8CGJ - chains A and L of the 16 polymer chains in the assembly; structure by electron microscopy, 1.79 A resolution.

[Chain A]
Molecule: 16S rRNA
From: Escherichia coli BW25113
Sequence (1540 nucleotides; each row starts with the number of its first residue):
     1 AAAUUGAAGA GUUUGAUCAU GGCUCAGAUU GAACGCUGGC GGCAGGCCUA ACACAUGCAA
    61 GUCGAACGGU AACAGGAAGA AGCUUGCUUC UUUGCUGACG AGUGGCGGAC GGGUGAGUAA
   121 UGUCUGGGAA ACUGCCUGAU GGAGGGGGAU AACUACUGGA AACGGUAGCU AAUACCGCAU
   181 AACGUCGCAA GACCAAAGAG GGGGACCUUC GGGCCUCUUG CCAUCGGAUG UGCCCAGAUG
   241 GGAUUAGCUA GUAGGUGGGG UAACGGCUCA CCUAGGCGAC GAUCCCUAGC UGGUCUGAGA
   301 GGAUGACCAG CCACACUGGA ACUGAGACAC GGUCCAGACU CCUACGGGAG GCAGCAGUGG
   361 GGAAUAUUGC ACAAUGGGCG CAAGCCUGAU GCAGCCAUGC CGCGUGUAUG AAGAAGCCCU
   421 UCGGGUUGUA AAGUACUUUC AGCGGGGAGG AAGGGAGUAA AGUUAAUACC UUUGCUCAUU
   481 GACGUUACCC GCAGAAGAAG CACCGGCUAA CUCCGUGCCA GCAGCCXCGG UAAUACGGAG
   541 GGUGCAAGCG UUAAUCGGAA UUACUGGGCG UAAAGCGCAC GCAGGCGGUU UGUUAAGUCA
   601 GAUGUGAAAU CCCCGGGCUC AACCUGGGAA CUGCAUCUGA UACUGGCAAG CUUGAGUCUC
   661 GUAGAGGGGG GUAGAAUUCC AGGUGUAGCG GUGAAAUGCG UAGAGAUCUG GAGGAAUACC
   721 GGUGGCGAAG GCGGCCCCCU GGACGAAGAC UGACGCUCAG GUGCGAAAGC GUGGGGAGCA
   781 AACAGGAUUA GAUACCCUGG UAGUCCACGC CGUAAACGAU GUCGACUUGG AGGUUGUGCC
   841 CUUGAGGCGU GGCUUCCGGA GCUAACGCGU UAAGUCGACC GCCUGGGGAG UACGGCCGCA
   901 AGGUUAAAAC UCAAAUGAAU UGACGGGGGC CCGCACAAGC GGUGGAGCAU GUGGUUUAAU
   961 UCGAUGXAAC GCGAAGAACC UUACCUGGUC UUGACAUCCA CGGAAGUUUU CAGAGAUGAG
  1021 AAUGUGCCUU CGGGAACCGU GAGACAGGUG CUGCAUGGCU GUCGUCAGCU CGUGUUGUGA
  1081 AAUGUUGGGU UAAGUCCCGC AACGAGCGCA ACCCUUAUCC UUUGUUGCCA GCGGUCCGGC
  1141 CGGGAACUCA AAGGAGACUG CCAGUGAUAA ACUGGAGGAA GGUGGGGAUG ACGUCAAGUC
  1201 AUCAUGGCCC UUACGACCAG GGCUACACAC GUGCUACAAU GGCGCAUACA AAGAGAAGCG
  1261 ACCUCGCGAG AGCAAGCGGA CCUCAUAAAG UGCGUCGUAG UCCGGAUUGG AGUCUGCAAC
  1321 UCGACUCCAU GAAGUCGGAA UCGCUAGUAA UCGUGGAUCA GAAUGCCACG GUGAAUACGU
  1381 UCCCGGGCCU UGUACACACC GCCCGUXACA CCAUGGGAGU GGGUUGCAAA AGAAGUAGGU
  1441 AGCUUAACCU UCGGGAGGGC GCUUACCACU UUGUGAUUCA UGACUGGGGU GAAGUCGUAA
  1501 CAAGGUAACC GUAGGGGAAC CUGCGGUUGG AUCACCUCCU
Disordered / not traced: 1, 203-214, 840-846, 936-1060, 1113-1187, 1198-1381, 1535-1540
Modified residues: PSU (pseudouridine-5'-monophosphate) at position 516, G7M (N7-methyl-guanosine-5'-monophosphate) at position 527, 2MG (2N-methylguanosine-5'-monophosphate) at position 966, 5MC (5-methylcytidine-5'-monophosphate) at position 967, 2MG (2N-methylguanosine-5'-monophosphate) at position 1207, 4OC (4n,o2'-methylcytidine-5'-monophosphate) at position 1402, 5MC (5-methylcytidine-5'-monophosphate) at position 1407, UR3 (3-methyluridine-5'-monophoshate) at position 1498, 2MG (2N-methylguanosine-5'-monophosphate) at position 1516, MA6 (6N-dimethyladenosine-5'-monophoshate) at position 1518, MA6 (6N-dimethyladenosine-5'-monophoshate) at position 1519
Ion coordination: K+ site 1: G11, U12, G21, G22; Mg2+ site 1 near G21 (its only coordinating residue here); Mg2+ site 2: A59, U387; K+ site 2: G61, U62, G104, G105; Mg2+ site 3 near G100 (its only coordinating residue here); K+ site 3: G107, G324, G326; Mg2+ site 4: A109, G331; K+ site 4: A109, C110, G111; Mg2+ site 5 near G111 (its only coordinating residue here); K+ site 5: G115, G117, G289; Mg2+ site 6: A116, G117, G289; Mg2+ site 7 near G145 (its only coordinating residue here); 37 more Mg2+ sites not listed; 19 more K+ sites not listed
Small-molecule neighbours:
  - hydrated form of streptomycin (5I0; [(2S,3S,4S,5R,6S)-2-[(2R,3R,4R,5S)-2-[(1R,2S,3R,4R,5S,6R)-2,4-bis[[azaniumylidene(azanyl)methyl]amino]-3,5,6-tris(oxidanyl)cyclohexyl]oxy-4-[bis(oxidanyl)methyl]-5-methyl-4-oxidanyl-oxolan-3-yl]oxy-6-(hydroxymethyl)-4,5-bis(oxidanyl)oxan-3-yl]-methyl-azanium): U12, U13, U14, C526, G7M_527, C912, A913, A914, A915, U1490, G1491
  - tetracycline (TAC): G242, U244, A892, C893, A906, A907, A908

[Chain L]
Molecule: Small ribosomal subunit protein uS12
From: Escherichia coli BW25113
UniProtKB: P0A7S3 (RS12_ECOLI); numbering as in UniProt (aligned over 1-124)
Chain sequence (124 residues; numbered 1 to 124; the number before each row is that of its first residue):
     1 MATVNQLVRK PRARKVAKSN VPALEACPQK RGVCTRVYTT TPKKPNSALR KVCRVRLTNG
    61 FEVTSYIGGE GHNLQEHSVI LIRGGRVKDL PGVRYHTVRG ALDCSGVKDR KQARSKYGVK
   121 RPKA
Disordered / not traced: 1, 13-19, 123-124
Modified residues: Asp89 ((3R)-3-(methylsulfanyl)-L-aspartic acid; D2T)
Ion coordination: K+: Pro45, Asn46 (shared with C518(A), G529(A) of chain A)
Small-molecule neighbours: hydrated form of streptomycin (5I0; [(2S,3S,4S,5R,6S)-2-[(2R,3R,4R,5S)-2-[(1R,2S,3R,4R,5S,6R)-2,4-bis[[azaniumylidene(azanyl)methyl]amino]-3,5,6-tris(oxidanyl)cyclohexyl]oxy-4-[bis(oxidanyl)methyl]-5-methyl-4-oxidanyl-oxolan-3-yl]oxy-6-(hydroxymethyl)-4,5-bis(oxidanyl)oxan-3-yl]-methyl-azanium): Lys43, Lys44, Pro45, Lys88, Asp89
UniProt features mapped onto this chain:
  - modified residue: Lys108 (N6-acetyllysine)
  - natural variant: Lys43 (K43R: Confers streptomycin resistance but not hyperaccurate translation)
  - mutagenesis: Leu57 (L57H: Protein is not incorporated into ribosomes), Lys88 (K88Q: Confers low-level resistance to streptomycin and a 15% decrease in the translational elongation rate)
What the authors report for this chain:
  - binding site for hydrated form of streptomycin: Lys44

[How chain A and chain L interact]
Residue-residue contacts (116):
  A33(A) - Pro28(L)  sugar contact
  A33(A) - Gln29(L)  hydrogen bond to the sugar
  C34(A) - Gln29(L)  sugar contact
  C34(A) - Leu81(L)  sugar contact
  C34(A) - Val98(L)  sugar contact
  G35(A) - Gly100(L)  sugar contact
  G35(A) - Ser115(L)  hydrogen bond to the sugar
  G35(A) - Gly118(L)  sugar contact
  C36(A) - Arg114(L)  hydrogen bond to the sugar
  C36(A) - Ser115(L)  sugar contact
  C36(A) - Val119(L)  sugar contact
  C36(A) - Lys120(L)  salt bridge to the phosphate
  C36(A) - Arg121(L)  phosphate contact
  U37(A) - Lys120(L)  salt bridge to the phosphate
  U37(A) - Arg121(L)  hydrogen bond to the phosphate
  G362(A) - Lys30(L)  hydrogen bond to the phosphate
  G362(A) - Arg31(L)  salt bridge to the phosphate
  G362(A) - Thr58(L)  phosphate contact
  A363(A) - Cys27(L)  base contact
  A363(A) - Pro28(L)  base contact
  A363(A) - Gln29(L)  base contact
  A363(A) - Lys30(L)  salt bridge to the phosphate
  A363(A) - Arg31(L)  salt bridge to the phosphate
  A363(A) - Thr58(L)  hydrogen bond to the phosphate
  A363(A) - Leu81(L)  sugar contact
  G500(A) - Arg121(L)  salt bridge to the phosphate
  C501(A) - Arg114(L)  salt bridge to the phosphate
  C501(A) - Ser115(L)  hydrogen bond to the phosphate
  C501(A) - Arg121(L)  salt bridge to the phosphate
  A502(A) - Ala113(L)  phosphate contact
  A502(A) - Arg114(L)  hydrogen bond to the phosphate
  A502(A) - Ser115(L)  hydrogen bond to the phosphate
  A502(A) - Lys116(L)  hydrogen bond to the phosphate
  C503(A) - Ala113(L)  phosphate contact
  C503(A) - Lys116(L)  salt bridge to the phosphate
  C518(A) - Pro45(L)  base contact
  C518(A) - Ser47(L)  phosphate contact
  C519(A) - Ser47(L)  phosphate contact
  A520(A) - Ala48(L)  phosphate contact
  A520(A) - Leu49(L)  hydrogen bond to the phosphate
  A520(A) - Lys51(L)  salt bridge to the phosphate
  G521(A) - Arg50(L)  hydrogen bond to the base
  G521(A) - Lys51(L)  salt bridge to the phosphate
  G521(A) - Gly69(L)  phosphate contact
  G521(A) - Glu70(L)  phosphate contact
  G521(A) - Gly71(L)  hydrogen bond to the phosphate
  C522(A) - Asn46(L)  base contact
  C522(A) - Arg50(L)  base contact
  C522(A) - Tyr66(L)  hydrogen bond to the phosphate
  C522(A) - Gly68(L)  phosphate contact
  C522(A) - Gly69(L)  hydrogen bond to the phosphate
  C522(A) - Asp89(L)  base contact
  C522(A) - Tyr117(L)  sugar contact
  A523(A) - Arg50(L)  base contact
  A523(A) - Val87(L)  base contact
  A523(A) - Lys88(L)  base contact
  A523(A) - Asp89(L)  base contact
  A523(A) - Tyr117(L)  phosphate contact
  C525(A) - Arg86(L)  salt bridge to the phosphate
  C526(A) - Lys88(L)  salt bridge to the phosphate
  G7M_527(A) - Asn46(L)  base contact
  G7M_527(A) - Asp89(L)  base contact
  C528(A) - Asn46(L)  hydrogen bond to the base
  G529(A) - Asn46(L)  base contact
  G529(A) - Ser47(L)  hydrogen bond to the base
  G537(A) - Glu70(L)  sugar contact
  G537(A) - Arg110(L)  salt bridge to the phosphate
  G538(A) - Arg110(L)  salt bridge to the phosphate
  G538(A) - Lys111(L)  hydrogen bond to the phosphate
  G538(A) - Gln112(L)  hydrogen bond to the phosphate
  A539(A) - Lys111(L)  phosphate contact
  A539(A) - Gln112(L)  phosphate contact
  G550(A) - Lys116(L)  sugar contact
  U551(A) - Arg83(L)  hydrogen bond to the sugar
  U551(A) - Lys116(L)  sugar contact
  U552(A) - Pro28(L)  hydrogen bond to the sugar
  U552(A) - Arg83(L)  sugar contact
  U552(A) - Gly84(L)  hydrogen bond to the sugar
  A553(A) - Val21(L)  phosphate contact
  A553(A) - Leu24(L)  sugar contact
  A553(A) - Ala26(L)  hydrogen bond to the sugar
  A553(A) - Cys27(L)  sugar contact
  A553(A) - Pro28(L)  sugar contact
  A553(A) - Gly84(L)  phosphate contact
  A554(A) - Ala26(L)  sugar contact
  U562(A) - Arg12(L)  base contact
  A563(A) - Arg12(L)  base contact
  C564(A) - Leu7(L)  phosphate contact
  C564(A) - Arg12(L)  salt bridge to the phosphate
  G567(A) - Ala2(L)  base contact
  G567(A) - Arg12(L)  hydrogen bond to the base
  G568(A) - Ala2(L)  hydrogen bond to the base
  G585(A) - Asn5(L)  hydrogen bond to the sugar
  C879(A) - Asn5(L)  phosphate contact
  C880(A) - Thr3(L)  hydrogen bond to the phosphate
  C880(A) - Asn5(L)  hydrogen bond to the phosphate
  C880(A) - Gln6(L)  phosphate contact
  C880(A) - Arg9(L)  salt bridge to the phosphate
  G881(A) - Gln6(L)  hydrogen bond to the phosphate
  G881(A) - Arg9(L)  salt bridge to the phosphate
  C882(A) - Ala2(L)  base contact
  C883(A) - Arg12(L)  base contact
  U884(A) - Arg12(L)  hydrogen bond to the base
  C910(A) - Pro22(L)  phosphate contact
  C910(A) - Arg94(L)  salt bridge to the phosphate
  U911(A) - Gly92(L)  phosphate contact
  U911(A) - Arg94(L)  salt bridge to the phosphate
  C912(A) - Lys43(L)  hydrogen bond to the phosphate
  C912(A) - Pro91(L)  phosphate contact
  A913(A) - Lys43(L)  salt bridge to the phosphate
  A913(A) - Arg86(L)  salt bridge to the phosphate
  A913(A) - Lys88(L)  salt bridge to the phosphate
  U1490(A) - Pro91(L)  sugar contact
  G1491(A) - Lys43(L)  phosphate contact
  A1492(A) - Lys43(L)  phosphate contact
  A1492(A) - Lys44(L)  hydrogen bond to the phosphate
Other interface residues (no listed pair), chain A (56 interface residues in all): U24, A32, G524, A759, C1411, C1412, A1413
Other interface residues (no listed pair), chain L (62 interface residues in all): Asn20, Arg36, Thr41, Arg54, Gly85, Arg99, Ala101

[Summary]
56 residues of chain A face 62 of chain L across their interface, with 32 hydrogen bonds and 23 salt bridges.
Among the polar pairs are G521(A)-Arg50(L), C528(A)-Asn46(L) and G529(A)-Ser47(L). Hydrated form of
streptomycin is bound between chain A and chain L. From the paper: a binding site for hydrated form of
streptomycin at Lys44(L).
Here chain A is 16S rRNA and chain L is Small ribosomal subunit protein uS12, both from Escherichia coli
BW25113. Entry 8CGJ (Streptomycin bound to the 30S body) was determined by electron microscopy (same
publication as 8CA7, 8CAI, 8CEP, 8CF1, 8CF8, 8CGI, 8CGR and 8CGU).
